PDB entry 7SK6 | electron microscopy, 4.00 A resolution | chains A and B of the 4 polymer chains in the assembly

# Chain A
Name: Atypical chemokine receptor 3
From: Homo sapiens
UniProt: P25106 (ACKR3_HUMAN); residue numbers follow UniProt; this construct covers 2-362
Amino-acid sequence (393 residues; each row starts with the number of its first residue; numbers below 1 keep their minus sign (Gly-1 is residue -1)):
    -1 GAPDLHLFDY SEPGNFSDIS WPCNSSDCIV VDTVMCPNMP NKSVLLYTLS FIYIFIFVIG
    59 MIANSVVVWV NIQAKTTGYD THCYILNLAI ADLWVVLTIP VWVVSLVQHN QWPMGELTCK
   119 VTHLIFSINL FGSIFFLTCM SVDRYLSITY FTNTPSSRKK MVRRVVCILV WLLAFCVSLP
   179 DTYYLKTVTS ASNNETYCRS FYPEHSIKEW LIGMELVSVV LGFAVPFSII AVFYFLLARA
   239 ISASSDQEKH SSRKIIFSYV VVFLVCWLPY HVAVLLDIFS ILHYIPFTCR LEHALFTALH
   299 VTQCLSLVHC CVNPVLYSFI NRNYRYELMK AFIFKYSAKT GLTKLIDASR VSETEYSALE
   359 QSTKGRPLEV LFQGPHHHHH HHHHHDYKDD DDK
Not modelled in the structure: -1 to 26, 187-191, 332-391
Sequence notes: cloning artifact (-1 to 1); expression tag (363-391)
Disulfide bonds: Cys117-Cys196
Reported in the primary citation:
  - mutagenesis - W100A, F124A, D179A, R197A, E213A, D275A: decreased signaling with Stromal cell-derived factor 1 (chain B) (citing earlier work)
  - mutagenesis - Y268A, Q301A: decreased signaling with Stromal cell-derived factor 1 (chain B)
  - specificity-determining residues: Ser216, Leu305 (proposed by the authors, not directly observed)
  - mutagenesis - Y315A: decreased signaling (citing earlier work)
  - mutagenesis - Y268A, Q301A: increased signaling (constitutive activity)
  - mutagenesis - Y257L: decreased signaling in response to constitutive

# Chain B
Name: Stromal cell-derived factor 1
From: Homo sapiens
UniProt: P48061 (SDF1_HUMAN); residues 1-68 here correspond to UniProt positions 22-89 (UniProt number = residue number + 21)
Amino-acid sequence (69 residues; each row starts with the number of its first residue; numbering starts at 0):
     0 LRHQSLSYRC PCRFFESHVA RANVKHLKIL NTPNCALQIV ARLKNNNRQV CIDPKLKWIQ
    60 EYLEKALNK
Not modelled in the structure: 17-23, 66-68
Sequence notes: engineered mutation Leu0, Arg1 (Lys22 in P48061), His2 (Pro23 in P48061), Gln3 (Val24 in P48061)
Disulfide bonds: Cys9-Cys34, Cys11-Cys50

# Chain A / chain B interface
Residue-residue contacts (74; chain A residue first):
  Ile27(A) - Lys24(B)
  Val28(A) - His25(B)
  Val28(A) - Leu26(B)
  Val29(A) - Leu26(B)
  Val29(A) - Ile28(B)  hydrophobic
  Asp30(A) - His25(B)
  Asp30(A) - Leu26(B)  hydrogen bond (backbone-backbone)
  Asp30(A) - Lys27(B)
  Asp30(A) - Ile28(B)  hydrogen bond (backbone-backbone)
  Thr31(A) - Ile28(B)
  Val32(A) - Ile28(B)  hydrogen bond (backbone-backbone)
  Val32(A) - Leu29(B)
  Val32(A) - Asn30(B)  hydrogen bond (backbone-backbone)
  Met33(A) - Asn30(B)
  Cys34(A) - Asn30(B)  hydrogen bond (backbone-backbone)
  Cys34(A) - Thr31(B)
  Cys34(A) - Pro32(B)
  Asn36(A) - Pro32(B)
  Trp100(A) - His2(B)
  Trp100(A) - Leu5(B)  hydrophobic
  Ser103(A) - Ser4(B)  hydrogen bond
  His107(A) - Tyr7(B)
  Asn108(A) - Gln3(B)
  Asn108(A) - Ser4(B)  hydrogen bond
  Asn108(A) - Tyr7(B)
  Cys117(A) - Leu5(B)  hydrophobic
  His121(A) - Leu5(B)
  Phe124(A) - Leu0(B)
  Phe129(A) - Leu0(B)
  Asp179(A) - Arg1(B)  salt bridge
  Leu183(A) - Leu5(B)  hydrophobic
  Tyr195(A) - Tyr7(B)  hydrophobic
  Cys196(A) - Ser4(B)
  Cys196(A) - Leu5(B)
  Arg197(A) - Leu5(B)
  Arg197(A) - Tyr7(B)  hydrogen bond (side chain-backbone)
  Arg197(A) - Cys9(B)  hydrogen bond
  Arg197(A) - Arg12(B)
  Ser198(A) - Leu5(B)
  Tyr200(A) - Arg1(B)  hydrogen bond
  Ile205(A) - Arg12(B)
  Ile205(A) - Phe13(B)  hydrophobic
  Lys206(A) - Phe13(B)
  Leu209(A) - Arg1(B)
  Leu209(A) - Arg12(B)
  Met212(A) - Arg1(B)
  Glu213(A) - Leu0(B)
  Glu213(A) - Arg1(B)  salt bridge
  Ser216(A) - Leu0(B)
  Trp265(A) - Leu0(B)  hydrophobic
  Tyr268(A) - Leu0(B)  hydrophobic
  Asp275(A) - Arg8(B)  salt bridge
  Asp275(A) - Arg12(B)  salt bridge
  Ile279(A) - Pro10(B)
  Ile279(A) - Arg12(B)
  Ile279(A) - Phe13(B)  hydrophobic
  Ile279(A) - Gln48(B)
  Ile279(A) - Val49(B)
  Leu280(A) - Arg47(B)
  Leu280(A) - Gln48(B)  hydrogen bond (backbone-backbone)
  Leu280(A) - Val49(B)  hydrophobic
  His281(A) - Lys27(B)
  His281(A) - Val39(B)
  His281(A) - Gln48(B)  hydrogen bond (side chain-backbone)
  Tyr282(A) - Asn45(B)  hydrogen bond
  Tyr282(A) - Arg47(B)
  Phe285(A) - Lys27(B)
  Phe285(A) - Leu29(B)  hydrophobic
  Glu290(A) - Arg8(B)  salt bridge
  Leu293(A) - Arg8(B)
  Phe294(A) - Arg8(B)
  Leu297(A) - Arg8(B)
  Gln301(A) - Arg1(B)
  Gln301(A) - Gln3(B)  hydrogen bond
Also at the interface, not in a pair above, chain A (51 interface residues in all): Lys40, Tyr51, Leu104, Ser125, Leu128, Ile210, Pro284, His298
Also at the interface, not in a pair above, chain B (32 interface residues in all): Ser6, Cys11, Glu15, Asn33, Asn46, Ala65

# Overview
51 residues of chain A and 32 residues of chain B are in contact, with 14 hydrogen bonds and 5 salt bridges.
Among the polar pairs are Asp179(A)-Arg1(B), Glu213(A)-Arg1(B) and Asp275(A)-Arg8(B). The paper reports that
W100A, F124A and D179A of chain A, among others, reduce signaling with Stromal cell-derived factor 1 (chain
B); specificity determinants Ser216(A) and Leu305(A); 10 substitutions were tested in all.
Chain A is Atypical chemokine receptor 3 and chain B is Stromal cell-derived factor 1, both from Homo sapiens;
the structure, Cryo-EM structure of human ACKR3 in complex with chemokine N-terminal mutant CXCL12_LRHQ and an
intracellular Fab, was determined by electron microscopy together with 7SK3, 7SK4, 7SK5, 7SK7, 7SK8 and 7SK9
from the same study.
